6N2E - chains B and C of the 4 polymer chains in the assembly; structure by X-ray diffraction, 2.90 A resolution.

Chain B:
Protein: Protocadherin-15
From: Homo sapiens
UniProt: A0A087X1T6 (A0A087X1T6_HUMAN); residues 1-370 here correspond to UniProt positions 27-396 (UniProt number = residue number + 26)
Chain sequence (379 residues; numbered 0 to 378; the number before each row is that of its first residue; numbering starts at 0):
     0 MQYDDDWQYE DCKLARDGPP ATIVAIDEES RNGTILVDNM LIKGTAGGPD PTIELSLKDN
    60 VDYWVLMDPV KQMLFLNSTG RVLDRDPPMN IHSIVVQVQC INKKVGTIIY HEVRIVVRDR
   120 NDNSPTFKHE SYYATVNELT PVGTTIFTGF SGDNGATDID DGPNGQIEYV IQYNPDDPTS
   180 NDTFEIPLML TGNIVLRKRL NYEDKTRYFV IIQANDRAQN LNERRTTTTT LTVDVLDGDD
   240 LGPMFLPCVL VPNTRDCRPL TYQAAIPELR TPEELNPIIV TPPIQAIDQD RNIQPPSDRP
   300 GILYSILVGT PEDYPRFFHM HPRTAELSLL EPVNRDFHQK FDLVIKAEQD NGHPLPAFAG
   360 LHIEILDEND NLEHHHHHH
Not modelled in the structure: 0-4, 370-378
Differences from the reference sequence: initiating methionine (0); engineered mutation D16 (Gly42 in A0A087X1T6), D369 (Asn395 in A0A087X1T6), N370 (Gln396 in A0A087X1T6); expression tag (371-378)
Disulfides: C11-C99, C247-C256
Bound ions: Ca2+ site 1: E27, E28, D83, D85, D121; Ca2+ site 2: E27, D85, D118, R119, D121, D159; Ca2+ site 3: N120, N122, D157, D159, N163, D215; Ca2+ site 4: E137, D236, G237, D239, D289; Ca2+ site 5: D238, L240, D287, D289, Q348

Chain C:
Protein: Cadherin-23
From: Mus musculus
UniProt: Q99PF4 (CAD23_MOUSE), isoform Q99PF4-2; residues 1-205 here correspond to UniProt positions 24-228 (UniProt number = residue number + 23)
Chain sequence (214 residues; each row starts with the number of its first residue; numbering starts at 0):
     0 MQVNRLPFFT NHFFDEYLLI SEDTPVGSSV TQLLARDMDN DPLVFGVSGE EASRFFAVEP
    60 DTGVVWLRQP LDRETKSEFT VEFSVSDHQG VITRKVNIQV GDVNDNAPTF HNQPYSVRIP
   120 ENTPVGTPIF IVNATDPDLG AGGSVLYSFQ PPSPFFAIDS ARGIVTVIQE LDYEVTQAYQ
   180 LTVNATDQDK TRPLSTLANL AIIITDLEHH HHHH
Not modelled in the structure: 0-1, 176-179, 199-213
Differences from the reference sequence: initiating methionine (0); engineered mutation E15 (Thr38 in Q99PF4); expression tag (206-213)
Bound ions: Ca2+ site 1: N3, R4, D36, D38, D40, D86; Ca2+ site 2: E21, D71, E73, D104; Ca2+ site 3: E21, E73, D101, V102, D104, D137; Ca2+ site 4: N103, N105, D135, D137, G141, D186
Swiss-Prot annotation at these positions:
  - glycosylation (N-linked (GlcNAc...) asparagine): N132, N183
Reported in the primary citation:
  - self-association interface (contacts with another copy of this molecule); pairs are residue here / residue on that copy: E50-R53 (salt bridge), E49

How chain B and chain C interact:
Contacting residue pairs (47):
  Y8(B) - S159(C)  hydrogen bond
  Y8(B) - Q187(C)
  K12(B) - A140(C)
  K12(B) - Q187(C)  hydrogen bond (side chain-backbone)
  D16(B) - K189(C)  salt bridge
  P19(B) - D101(C)
  P19(B) - L138(C)  hydrophobic
  A20(B) - L138(C)  hydrophobic
  I22(B) - Y16(C)  hydrogen bond (backbone-side chain)
  I22(B) - Q98(C)
  A24(B) - E15(C)
  V104(B) - A160(C)
  G105(B) - A160(C)
  T106(B) - L145(C)
  T106(B) - Q187(C)
  I107(B) - S143(C)  hydrogen bond (backbone-side chain)
  I108(B) - G139(C)
  I108(B) - A140(C)
  I108(B) - S143(C)
  Y109(B) - G139(C)
  E111(B) - L138(C)
  R113(B) - S76(C)
  R113(B) - Q98(C)  hydrogen bond
  R113(B) - V99(C)
  R113(B) - L138(C)
  V115(B) - E15(C)
  V115(B) - N96(C)
  V115(B) - Q98(C)
  R117(B) - D14(C)  hydrogen bond (side chain-backbone)
  R117(B) - E15(C)  salt bridge
  D160(B) - K94(C)  salt bridge
  P162(B) - T92(C)
  P162(B) - R93(C)
  Q165(B) - I91(C)
  Q165(B) - T92(C)  hydrogen bond (side chain-backbone)
  E167(B) - L5(C)
  L187(B) - Q88(C)
  M188(B) - N3(C)
  M188(B) - L5(C)  hydrophobic
  L189(B) - L5(C)  hydrophobic
  L189(B) - V90(C)
  L189(B) - I91(C)  hydrophobic
  R216(B) - L5(C)
  R216(B) - P6(C)
  R216(B) - I91(C)
  Q218(B) - F7(C)
  Q218(B) - F8(C)
Interface residues without a listed pair, chain B (29 interface residues in all): P18, S92, G161
Interface residues without a listed pair, chain C (32 interface residues in all): L18, R72, E77, G89
From the paper, about this interface:
  - specific contacts: R113(B)-Q98(C)

Summary:
29 residues of chain B and 32 residues of chain C are in contact, with 7 hydrogen bonds and 3 salt bridges.
Polar contacts include D16(B)-K189(C), R117(B)-E15(C) and D160(B)-K94(C). The paper describes a contact
between R113(B) and Q98(C). The paper reports a self-association interface involving E49(C), E50(C) and
R53(C).
Chain B is Protocadherin-15 (Homo sapiens) and chain C is Cadherin-23 (Mus musculus); the structure, Crystal
Structure of Human Protocadherin-15 EC1-3 G16D N369D Q370N and Mouse Cadherin-23 EC1-2 T15E, was determined by
X-ray diffraction.
